PDB entry 6ISB | X-ray diffraction, 2.50 A resolution | chains A and B of the 3 polymer chains in the assembly

# Chain A (and B)
Protein: CD226 antigen
Source organism: Homo sapiens
Notes: chain B of this document is another copy of the same molecule, construct and numbering; everything in this record applies to it too
UniProtKB: Q15762 (CD226_HUMAN); residues 1-232 here correspond to UniProt positions 19-250 (UniProt number = residue number + 18)
Chain sequence (232 residues; row label = number of the first residue in the row):
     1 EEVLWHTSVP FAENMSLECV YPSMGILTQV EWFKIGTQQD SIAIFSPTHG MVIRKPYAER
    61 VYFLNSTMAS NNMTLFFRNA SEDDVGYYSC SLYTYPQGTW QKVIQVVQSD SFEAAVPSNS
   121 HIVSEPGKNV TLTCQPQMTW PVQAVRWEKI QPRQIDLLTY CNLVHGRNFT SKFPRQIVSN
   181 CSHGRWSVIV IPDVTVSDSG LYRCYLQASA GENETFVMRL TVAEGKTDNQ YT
Unresolved in the structure: 1-2, 224-232 (chain B: 1-2, 165-167, 224-232)
Disulfide bonds: C19-C90, C134-C204, C161-C181

# Interface between chain A and chain B
Contacting residue pairs (37; chain A residue first):
  I26(A) - H49(B)
  T28(A) - Q29(B)  hydrogen bond
  Q29(A) - T28(B)  hydrogen bond
  Q29(A) - T94(B)  hydrogen bond (side chain-backbone)
  Q29(A) - Y95(B)
  E31(A) - G98(B)
  Q38(A) - N168(B)  hydrogen bond
  I44(A) - T94(B)
  I44(A) - P96(B)
  I44(A) - G98(B)
  S46(A) - Y95(B)
  H49(A) - I26(B)
  H49(A) - Y95(B)
  G50(A) - Y95(B)  hydrogen bond (backbone-side chain)
  V52(A) - Y95(B)
  R54(A) - P96(B)  hydrogen bond (side chain-backbone)
  R54(A) - Q97(B)
  Y93(A) - Y93(B)  hydrophobic
  Y93(A) - T99(B)
  T94(A) - Q29(B)  hydrogen bond (backbone-side chain)
  T94(A) - I44(B)
  Y95(A) - Q29(B)
  Y95(A) - I44(B)  hydrophobic
  Y95(A) - F45(B)
  Y95(A) - S46(B)
  Y95(A) - H49(B)
  Y95(A) - G50(B)  hydrogen bond (side chain-backbone)
  Y95(A) - V52(B)
  P96(A) - I44(B)
  P96(A) - R54(B)  hydrogen bond (backbone-side chain)
  Q97(A) - R54(B)
  G98(A) - E31(B)
  G98(A) - I44(B)
  T99(A) - E31(B)
  T99(A) - Y93(B)  hydrogen bond
  R167(A) - G36(B)
  R167(A) - T37(B)  hydrogen bond (side chain-backbone)
Interface residues without a listed pair, chain A (21 interface residues in all): F45, M51
Interface residues without a listed pair, chain B (22 interface residues in all): M51

# In short
The interface between chain A and chain B involves 21 residues on one side and 22 on the other, with 11
hydrogen bonds. Polar contacts include T28(A)-Q29(B), Q29(A)-T94(B) and Q38(A)-N168(B).
Both chains are CD226 antigen (Homo sapiens). Entry 6ISB (crystal structure of human CD226) was determined by
X-ray diffraction, deposited together with 6ISA and 6ISC.
